PDB entry 6MYF | X-ray diffraction, 1.60 A resolution | chain A

== Chain A ==
Name: Protein scribble homolog
Source organism: Homo sapiens
UniProt: Q14160 (SCRIB_HUMAN), isoform Q14160-3; residues 725-815 here = UniProt positions 725-815
Sequence (95 residues; numbered 721 to 815; the number before each row is that of its first residue):
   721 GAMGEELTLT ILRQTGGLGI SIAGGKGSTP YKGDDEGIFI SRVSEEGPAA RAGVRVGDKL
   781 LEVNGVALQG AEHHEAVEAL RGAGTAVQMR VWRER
Disordered / not traced: 721
Construct notes: expression tag (721-724)
Curated features (UniProtKB/Swiss-Prot):
  - modified residue: S764 (Phosphoserine)
  - mutagenesis: L738 to G739 (Alters interaction with LPP), L738 (L738R: Loss of anti-proliferative activity)

== In short ==
UniProt lists 2 mutagenesis sites.
Chain A is Protein scribble homolog (Homo sapiens); the structure, Crystal structure of free human Scribble
PDZ1 domain, was determined by X-ray diffraction (same publication as 6MYE).
